PDB entry 6ESS | X-ray diffraction, 1.91 A resolution | chain A

# Chain A
Protein: Streptavidin
From: Streptomyces avidinii
UniProt: P22629 (SAV_STRAV); residues 14-159 here correspond to UniProt positions 38-183 (UniProt number = residue number + 24)
Chain sequence (159 residues; row label = number of the first residue in the row):
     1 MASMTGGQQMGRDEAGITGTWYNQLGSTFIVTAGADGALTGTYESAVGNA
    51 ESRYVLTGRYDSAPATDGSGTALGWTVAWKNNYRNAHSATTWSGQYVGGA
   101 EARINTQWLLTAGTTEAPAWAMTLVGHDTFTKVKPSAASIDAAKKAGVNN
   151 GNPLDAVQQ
Disordered / not traced: 1-12, 135-159
Construct notes: initiating methionine (1); expression tag (2-13); engineered mutation Ala112 (Ser136 in P22629), Pro118 (Asn142 in P22629), Ala121 (Lys145 in P22629), Met122 (Ser146 in P22629)
Ligand contacts: 4IR ({N-(4-{[2-(amino-kappaN)ethyl]sulfamoyl-kappaN}phenyl)-5-[(3aS,4S,6aR)-2-oxohexahydro-1H-thieno[3,4-d]imidazol-4-yl]pentanamide}(chloro)[(1,2,3,4,5-eta)-1,2,3,4,5-pentamethylcyclopentadienyl]iridium(III)): Asn23, Leu25, Ser27, Tyr43, Ser45, Val47, Gly48, Asn49, Ala50, Trp79, Ala86, Ser88, Thr90, Trp92, Trp108, Leu110, Ala112, Thr114, Pro118, Trp120, Ala121, Leu124, Asp128
What the authors report for this chain:
  - binding site for 4IR: Ala121
  - mutagenesis - K121A (8-fold): increased catalytic activity on 1b
  - binding site for 4IR: Leu110, Ala112, Thr114, Pro118, Leu124 (from molecular simulation)

# In short
Chain A binds compound 4IR. The paper reports a binding site for 4IR at Ala121, Leu110 and Ala112 among
others; K121A increases catalytic activity on 1b.
Chain A is Streptavidin (Streptomyces avidinii); the structure, Artificial imine reductase mutant
S112A-N118P-K121A-S122M, was determined by X-ray diffraction together with 6ESU from the same study.
